Entry 4KQ0 (X-ray diffraction, 2.10 A resolution); this record covers chains A and E of the 4 polymer chains in the assembly.

# Chain A
Protein: RNA silencing suppressor p19
From: Tomato bushy stunt virus
Reference sequence: P69517 (P19_TBSVK); residues 5-135 here correspond to UniProt positions 27-157 (UniProt number = residue number + 22)
Amino-acid sequence (135 residues; each row starts with the number of its first residue):
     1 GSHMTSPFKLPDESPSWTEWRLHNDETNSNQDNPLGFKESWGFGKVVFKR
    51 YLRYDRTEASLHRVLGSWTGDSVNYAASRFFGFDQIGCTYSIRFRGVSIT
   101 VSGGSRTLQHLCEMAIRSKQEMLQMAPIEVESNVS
Not modelled in the structure: 1-3, 28-29, 128-135
Sequence notes: expression tag (1-4); engineered mutation Met122 (Leu144 in P69517), Met125 (Leu147 in P69517)

# Chain E
Molecule: 19-nt RNA strand
Sequence (19 nucleotides; row label = number of the first residue in the row):
     1 GGCGGCGGCGGCGGCGGCC

# Interface between chain A and chain E
Contacting residue pairs (17):
  Ser14(A) - G1(E)  sugar contact
  Pro15(A) - G1(E)  hydrogen bond to the sugar
  Trp17(A) - G1(E)  hydrogen bond to the base
  Trp20(A) - G1(E)  hydrogen bond to the phosphate
  Pro34(A) - G1(E)  phosphate contact
  Lys38(A) - G1(E)  salt bridge to the phosphate
  Lys38(A) - G2(E)  salt bridge to the phosphate
  Tyr51(A) - G1(E)  hydrogen bond to the phosphate
  Gln85(A) - G13(E)  hydrogen bond to the sugar
  Gln85(A) - G14(E)  hydrogen bond to the phosphate
  Ile86(A) - G13(E)  sugar contact
  Gly87(A) - G13(E)  hydrogen bond to the sugar
  Ser102(A) - G11(E)  hydrogen bond to the sugar
  Ser102(A) - C12(E)  hydrogen bond to the sugar
  Gly103(A) - C12(E)  hydrogen bond to the sugar
  Gly103(A) - G13(E)  sugar contact
  Gly104(A) - G13(E)  sugar contact
Also at the interface, not in a pair above, chain A (16 interface residues in all): Gly36, Asp84, Cys88

# Summary
The interface between chain A and chain E involves 16 residues on one side and 6 on the other, with 10
hydrogen bonds and 2 salt bridges. Polar pairs include Trp17(A)-G1(E), Pro15(A)-G1(E) and Gln85(A)-G13(E).
Here chain A is RNA silencing suppressor p19 (Tomato bushy stunt virus) and chain E is a 19-nt RNA strand.
Entry 4KQ0 (Crystal structure of double-helical CGG-repetitive RNA 19mer complexed with RSS p19) was
determined by X-ray diffraction.
